PDB entry 8EAP | electron microscopy, 3.30 A resolution | chains B and A of the 9 polymer chains in the assembly

Chain B (and A):
Protein: Tail needle protein gp26
Source organism: Salmonella phage P22
Notes: chain A of this document is another copy of the same molecule, construct and numbering; everything in this record applies to it too
UniProt: P35837 (NEEDL_BPP22); residues 3-64 here = UniProt positions 3-64
Amino-acid sequence (62 residues; each row starts with the number of its first residue):
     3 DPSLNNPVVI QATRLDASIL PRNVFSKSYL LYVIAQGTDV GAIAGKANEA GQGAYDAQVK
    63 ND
Not modelled in the structure: 64 (chain A: fully traced)

Chain B / chain A interface:
Contacting residue pairs (40; chain B residue first):
  Leu6(B) - Glu51(A)
  Leu6(B) - Ala52(A)  hydrophobic
  Leu6(B) - Gly55(A)
  Asn8(B) - Lys48(A)
  Val10(B) - Ile45(A)  hydrophobic
  Val10(B) - Lys48(A)
  Val11(B) - Asp41(A)
  Ile12(B) - Asp41(A)
  Ile12(B) - Ile45(A)  hydrophobic
  Gln13(B) - Tyr34(A)  hydrogen bond
  Gln13(B) - Ala37(A)
  Gln13(B) - Gln38(A)  hydrogen bond
  Gln13(B) - Asp41(A)
  Ala14(B) - Tyr34(A)  hydrogen bond (backbone-side chain)
  Thr15(B) - Tyr34(A)
  Arg16(B) - Tyr34(A)  hydrogen bond (backbone-side chain)
  Leu17(B) - Tyr31(A)  hydrophobic
  Leu17(B) - Tyr34(A)  hydrophobic
  Ile21(B) - Ser28(A)  hydrogen bond (backbone-side chain)
  Ile21(B) - Ser30(A)
  Ile21(B) - Tyr31(A)
  Leu22(B) - Tyr31(A)
  Pro23(B) - Val26(A)  hydrophobic
  Pro23(B) - Phe27(A)  hydrophobic
  Pro23(B) - Tyr31(A)
  Val26(B) - Val26(A)  hydrophobic
  Phe27(B) - Phe27(A)  hydrophobic
  Phe27(B) - Tyr31(A)
  Val42(B) - Asp41(A)
  Ala46(B) - Ile45(A)  hydrophobic
  Ala49(B) - Lys48(A)
  Gly53(B) - Lys48(A)
  Gly53(B) - Ala52(A)
  Ala56(B) - Ala56(A)
  Gln60(B) - Gly55(A)  hydrogen bond (side chain-backbone)
  Gln60(B) - Asp58(A)
  Gln60(B) - Ala59(A)
  Asn63(B) - Ala59(A)
  Asn63(B) - Lys62(A)  hydrogen bond (backbone-side chain)
  Asn63(B) - Asn63(A)
Also at the interface, not in a pair above, chain B (29 interface residues in all): Val35, Gln38, Gly39, Ile45, Asn50, Ala52, Ala59
Also at the interface, not in a pair above, chain A (20 interface residues in all): Ala44

In short:
Chain B and chain A form an interface of 29 and 20 residues respectively; the contacts include 7 hydrogen
bonds. Polar contacts include Gln13(B)-Tyr34(A), Gln13(B)-Gln38(A) and Ala14(B)-Tyr34(A).
Both chains are Tail needle protein gp26 (Salmonella phage P22). Entry 8EAP (Cryo-EM structure of the in-situ
gp10-gp26 from bacteriophage P22) was determined by electron microscopy.
